Entry 7VAO (electron microscopy, 3.40 A resolution); this record covers chains B and G of the 12 polymer chains in the assembly.

== Chain B ==
Name: V-type ATP synthase alpha chain
Source organism: Thermus thermophilus HB8
Notes: EC 7.1.2.2
UniProtKB: Q56403 (VATA_THET8); residue numbers follow UniProt; this construct covers 1-578
Chain sequence (578 residues; numbered 1 to 578; the number before each row is that of its first residue):
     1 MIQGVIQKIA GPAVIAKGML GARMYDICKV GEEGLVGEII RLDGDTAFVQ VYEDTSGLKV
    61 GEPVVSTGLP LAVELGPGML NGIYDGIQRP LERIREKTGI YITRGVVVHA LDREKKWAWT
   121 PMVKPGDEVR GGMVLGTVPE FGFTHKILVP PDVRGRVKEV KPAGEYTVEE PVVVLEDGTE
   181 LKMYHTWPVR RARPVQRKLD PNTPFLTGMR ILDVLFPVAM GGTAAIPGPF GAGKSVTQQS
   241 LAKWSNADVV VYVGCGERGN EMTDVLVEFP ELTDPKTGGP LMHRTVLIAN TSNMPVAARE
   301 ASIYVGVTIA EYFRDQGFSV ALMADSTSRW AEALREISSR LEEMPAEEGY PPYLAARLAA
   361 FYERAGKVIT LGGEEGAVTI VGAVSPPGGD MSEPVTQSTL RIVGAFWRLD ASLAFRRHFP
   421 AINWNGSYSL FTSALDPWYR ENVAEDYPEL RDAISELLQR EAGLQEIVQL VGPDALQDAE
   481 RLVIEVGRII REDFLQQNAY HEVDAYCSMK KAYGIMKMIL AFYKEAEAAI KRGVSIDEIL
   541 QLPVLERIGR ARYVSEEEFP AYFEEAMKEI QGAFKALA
Differences from the reference sequence: conflict Ala-232 (Ser in Q56403), Ser-235 (Thr in Q56403)
Small-molecule neighbours: ATP (adenosine-5'-triphosphate): Gly-228, Pro-229, Phe-230, Gly-231, Ala-232, Gly-233, Lys-234, Ser-235, Val-236, Glu-261, Phe-419, Pro-420, Gln-497, Asn-498, Ala-499, Tyr-500

== Chain G ==
Name: V-type ATP synthase subunit D
Source organism: Thermus thermophilus HB8
UniProtKB: O87880 (VATD_THET8); residue numbers follow UniProt; this construct covers 1-223
Chain sequence (223 residues; each row starts with the number of its first residue):
     1 MSQVSPTRMN LLQRRGQLRL AQKGVDLLKK KRDALVAEFF GLVREAMEAR KALDQAAKEA
    61 YAALLLAQAF DGPEVVAGAA LGVPPLEGVE AEVENVWGSK VPRLKATFPD GALLSPVGTP
   121 AYTLEASRAF RRYAEALIRV ANTETRLKKI GEEIKKTTRR VNALEQVVIP GIRAQIRFIQ
   181 QVLEQRERED TFRLKRIKGK IEAREAEEEG GRPNPQVEIG AGL
Not modelled in the structure: 1-3, 210-223

== How chain B and chain G interact ==
Residue-residue contacts (10; chain B residue first):
  Glu-342(B) / Lys-195(G)
  Glu-342(B) / Lys-198(G)  salt bridge
  Met-344(B) / Phe-192(G)  hydrophobic
  Met-344(B) / Lys-195(G)  hydrogen bond
  Ala-346(B) / Arg-188(G)  hydrogen bond (backbone-side chain)
  Glu-347(B) / Arg-188(G)
  Glu-348(B) / Glu-184(G)
  Leu-470(B) / Arg-32(G)
  Leu-470(B) / Val-36(G)
  Val-471(B) / Phe-40(G)  hydrophobic
Also at the interface, not in a pair above, chain B (8 interface residues in all): Pro-345

== In short ==
The chain B/chain G interface involves 8 residues from each chain, with 2 hydrogen bonds and 1 salt bridge.
Polar pairs include Glu-342(B)/Lys-198(G), Met-344(B)/Lys-195(G) and Ala-346(B)/Arg-188(G). Bound to chain B:
ATP.
Here chain B is V-type ATP synthase alpha chain and chain G is V-type ATP synthase subunit D, both from
Thermus thermophilus HB8. Entry 7VAO (V1EG of V/A-ATPase from Thermus thermophilus, high ATP, state2-2) was
determined by electron microscopy, deposited together with 7VAI, 7VAJ, 7VAK, 7VAL, 7VAM, 7VAN and 11 further
entries.
